PDB entry 1S3S | X-ray diffraction, 2.90 A resolution | chains B and F of the 9 polymer chains in the assembly

# Chain B (and F)
Protein: Transitional endoplasmic reticulum ATPase (TER ATPase) (15S Mg(2+)- ATPase p97 subunit) (Valosin containing protein) (VCP) [Contains: Valosin]
Source organism: Mus musculus
Notes: fragment: ND1 domains (1-458); chain F of this document is another copy of the same molecule, construct and numbering; everything in this record applies to it too
UniProt: Q01853 (TERA_MOUSE); aligned to UniProt positions 1-458 over residues 1-458 (the alignment contains insertions or deletions, so no single offset holds)
Sequence (458 residues; each row starts with the number of its first residue):
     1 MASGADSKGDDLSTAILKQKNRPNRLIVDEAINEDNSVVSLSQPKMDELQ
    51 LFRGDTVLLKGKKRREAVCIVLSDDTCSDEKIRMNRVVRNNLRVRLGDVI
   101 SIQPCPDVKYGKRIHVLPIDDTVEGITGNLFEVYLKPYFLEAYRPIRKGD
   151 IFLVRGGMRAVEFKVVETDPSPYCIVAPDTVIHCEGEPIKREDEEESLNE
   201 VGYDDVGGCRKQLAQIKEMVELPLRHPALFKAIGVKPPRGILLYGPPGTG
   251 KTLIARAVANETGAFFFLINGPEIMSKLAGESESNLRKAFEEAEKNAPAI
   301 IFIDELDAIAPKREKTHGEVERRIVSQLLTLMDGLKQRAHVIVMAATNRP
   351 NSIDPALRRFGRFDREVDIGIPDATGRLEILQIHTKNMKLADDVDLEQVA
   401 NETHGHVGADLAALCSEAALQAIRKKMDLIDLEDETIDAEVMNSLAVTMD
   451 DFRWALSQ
Unresolved in the structure: 1-22 (chain F: 1-17)
Small-molecule neighbours: ADP (adenosine-5'-diphosphate): D205, V206, G207, C209, P246, P247, G248, T249, G250, K251, T252, L253, I380, I383, H384, G408, A409, A412
UniProt features mapped onto this chain:
  - binding site (ATP): P247 to L253, N348, H384
  - modified residue: A2 (N-acetylalanine), S3 (Phosphoserine), S7 (Phosphoserine), S13 (Phosphoserine), S37 (Phosphoserine), K315 (N6,N6,N6-trimethyllysine), T436 (Phosphothreonine)
  - cross-link (Glycyl lysine isopeptide (Lys-Gly)): K8 (interchain with G-Cter in SUMO2), K18 (interchain with G-Cter in SUMO2)

# Interface between chain B and chain F
Pairs across the interface - 58 pairs, chain B then chain F:
  E124(B) - K231(F)
  G125(B) - A232(F)
  I126(B) - A232(F)
  M158(B) - G234(F)  hydrogen bond (backbone-backbone)
  M158(B) - V235(F)  hydrophobic
  R159(B) - K231(F)
  R159(B) - A232(F)  hydrogen bond (side chain-backbone)
  R159(B) - I233(F)
  G248(B) - F360(F)
  T252(B) - R359(F)  hydrogen bond
  P272(B) - S326(F)
  P272(B) - L329(F)  hydrophobic
  P272(B) - T330(F)
  E273(B) - T330(F)
  M275(B) - R322(F)
  M275(B) - R323(F)
  M275(B) - S326(F)
  S276(B) - E283(F)
  S276(B) - R323(F)  hydrogen bond (backbone-side chain)
  S276(B) - S326(F)
  S276(B) - Q327(F)
  S276(B) - T330(F)
  K277(B) - R323(F)
  L278(B) - R323(F)
  A279(B) - E319(F)
  D304(B) - R359(F)  salt bridge
  E305(B) - R359(F)  salt bridge
  E305(B) - R362(F)  salt bridge
  H317(B) - H317(F)
  V320(B) - E319(F)
  E321(B) - R322(F)
  A409(B) - F360(F)  hydrophobic
  D410(B) - F360(F)
  S416(B) - V235(F)
  S416(B) - K236(F)  hydrogen bond (side chain-backbone)
  E417(B) - R365(F)  salt bridge
  L420(B) - L222(F)  hydrophobic
  L420(B) - F230(F)  hydrophobic
  L420(B) - V235(F)  hydrophobic
  I423(B) - L222(F)  hydrophobic
  I423(B) - L229(F)  hydrophobic
  I423(B) - I233(F)  hydrophobic
  R424(B) - E218(F)
  R424(B) - L222(F)
  D428(B) - I27(F)
  D428(B) - K81(F)  salt bridge
  L429(B) - K20(F)
  I430(B) - K20(F)
  I430(B) - V99(F)  hydrophobic
  E433(B) - H226(F)  salt bridge
  D434(B) - H226(F)
  T436(B) - K231(F)  hydrogen bond
  I437(B) - A228(F)
  I437(B) - L229(F)  hydrophobic
  I437(B) - A232(F)  hydrophobic
  W454(B) - E218(F)
  Q458(B) - E218(F)
  Q458(B) - R365(F)
Also at the interface, not in a pair above, chain B (41 interface residues in all): P247, N270, V407, A419, E435, M442
Also at the interface, not in a pair above, chain F (33 interface residues in all): R225, P237, G318, D333

# Overview
The interface between chain B and chain F involves 41 residues on one side and 33 on the other; the contacts
include 6 hydrogen bonds and 6 salt bridges. Polar contacts include D304(B)-R359(F), E305(B)-R359(F) and
E305(B)-R362(F). Ligands of chain B: ADP.
Both chains are Transitional endoplasmic reticulum ATPase (TER ATPase) (15S Mg(2+)- ATPase p97 subunit)
(Valosin containing protein) (VCP) [Contains: Valosin] (Mus musculus). Entry 1S3S (Crystal structure of AAA
ATPase p97/VCP ND1 in complex with p47 C) was determined by X-ray diffraction.
